PDB entry 1RYR | X-ray diffraction, 2.28 A resolution | chains B and A of the 3 polymer chains in the assembly

# Chain B
Molecule: 13-nt DNA strand
Sequence (13 nucleotides; numbered 1801 to 1813; the number before each row is that of its first residue):
  1801 GGGGGAAGGATTC

# Chain A
Molecule: DNA polymerase IV
From: Sulfolobus solfataricus
Notes: EC 2.7.7.7
UniProt: Q97W02 (DPO42_SULSO); residues 1-352 here = UniProt positions 1-352
Sequence (352 residues; row label = number of the first residue in the row):
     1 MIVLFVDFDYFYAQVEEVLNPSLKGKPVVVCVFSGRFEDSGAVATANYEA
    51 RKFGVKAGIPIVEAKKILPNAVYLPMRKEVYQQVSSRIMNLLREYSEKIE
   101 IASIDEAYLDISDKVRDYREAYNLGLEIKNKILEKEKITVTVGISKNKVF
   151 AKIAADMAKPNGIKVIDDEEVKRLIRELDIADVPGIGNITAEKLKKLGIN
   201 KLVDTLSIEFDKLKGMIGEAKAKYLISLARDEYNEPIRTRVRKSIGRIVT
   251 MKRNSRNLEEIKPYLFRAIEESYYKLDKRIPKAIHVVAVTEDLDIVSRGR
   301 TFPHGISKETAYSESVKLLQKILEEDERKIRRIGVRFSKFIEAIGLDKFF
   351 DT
Unresolved in the structure: 342-352
Swiss-Prot annotation at these positions:
  - active site: Glu106
  - binding site (Mg(2+)): Asp7, Asp105
  - site: Tyr12 (Substrate discrimination)
Metal / ion sites: Ca2+ site 1: Asp7, Phe8, Asp105 (together with ATP); Ca2+ site 2: Asp105 (together with ATP)
Residues lining bound ligands: ATP (adenosine-5'-triphosphate): Asp7, Phe8, Asp9, Tyr10, Phe11, Ala44, Thr45, Arg51, Ala57, Gly58, Asp105, Lys159
From the paper describing this entry:
  - catalytic residues: Asp7, Asp105, Glu106
  - binding site for the 16-nt DNA strand: Gly58

# Interface between chain B and chain A
Residue-residue contacts (22; chain B residue first):
  DA1806(B) - Thr301(A)  sugar contact
  DA1806(B) - Lys339(A)  salt bridge to the phosphate
  DA1807(B) - Arg300(A)  phosphate contact
  DA1807(B) - Thr301(A)  hydrogen bond to the phosphate
  DG1808(B) - Ser297(A)  sugar contact
  DG1808(B) - Arg298(A)  salt bridge to the phosphate
  DG1808(B) - Gly299(A)  hydrogen bond to the phosphate
  DG1809(B) - Val296(A)  phosphate contact
  DG1809(B) - Ser297(A)  hydrogen bond to the phosphate
  DG1809(B) - Arg298(A)  salt bridge to the phosphate
  DT1811(B) - Ile189(A)  phosphate contact
  DT1811(B) - Thr190(A)  phosphate contact
  DT1811(B) - Lys193(A)  salt bridge to the phosphate
  DT1812(B) - Gly185(A)  phosphate contact
  DT1812(B) - Ile186(A)  phosphate contact
  DT1812(B) - Gly187(A)  hydrogen bond to the phosphate
  DT1812(B) - Asn188(A)  phosphate contact
  DT1812(B) - Ile189(A)  hydrogen bond to the phosphate
  DT1812(B) - Thr190(A)  hydrogen bond to the phosphate
  DC1813(B) - Gly185(A)  hydrogen bond to the phosphate
  DC1813(B) - Ile186(A)  phosphate contact
  DC1813(B) - Gly187(A)  phosphate contact
Also at the interface, not in a pair above, chain A (17 interface residues in all): Pro184, Lys221, Ile295

# Summary
7 residues of chain B face 17 of chain A across their interface; the contacts include 7 hydrogen bonds and 4
salt bridges. Among the polar pairs are DA1807(B)-Thr301(A), DG1808(B)-Gly299(A) and DG1809(B)-Ser297(A).
Ligands of chain A: ATP. From the paper: catalytic residues Asp7(A), Asp105(A) and Glu106(A); a binding site
for the 16-nt DNA strand at Gly58(A).
Here chain B is a 13-nt DNA strand and chain A is DNA polymerase IV (Sulfolobus solfataricus). Entry 1RYR
(Replication of a cis-syn thymine dimer at atomic resolution) was determined by X-ray diffraction together
with 1RYS from the same study.
